Entry 1HGH (X-ray diffraction, 2.70 A resolution); this record covers chains D and F of the 6 polymer chains in the assembly.

Chain D (and F):
Name: Hemagglutinin, chain HA1
From: Influenza A virus
Notes: chain F of this document is another copy of the same molecule, construct and numbering; everything in this record applies to it too
Reference sequence: P03437 (HEMA_IAAIC); residues 1-175 here correspond to UniProt positions 346-520 (UniProt number = residue number + 345)
Chain sequence (175 residues; numbered 1 to 175; the number before each row is that of its first residue):
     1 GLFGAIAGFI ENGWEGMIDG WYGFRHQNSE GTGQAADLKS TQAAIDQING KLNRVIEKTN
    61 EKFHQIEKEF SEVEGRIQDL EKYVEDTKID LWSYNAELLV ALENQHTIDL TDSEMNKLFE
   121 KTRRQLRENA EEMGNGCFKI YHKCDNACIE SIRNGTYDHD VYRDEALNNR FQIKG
Disulfide bonds: C144-C148
Glycans and other covalent adducts: N-acetylglucosamine (NAG) linked to N154
Small-molecule neighbours: MNA (2-O-methyl-5-N-acetyl-alpha-D-neuraminic acid): E69, F70, S71, E72
Curated features (UniProtKB/Swiss-Prot):
  - glycosylation: N154 (N-linked (GlcNAc...) asparagine)

How chain D and chain F interact:
Residue-residue contacts (54; chain D residue first):
  G1(D) - K117(F)
  L2(D) - F3(F)  hydrophobic
  L2(D) - S113(F)  hydrogen bond (backbone-side chain)
  L2(D) - K117(F)
  F3(D) - F3(F)  hydrophobic
  G4(D) - K117(F)
  F9(D) - R124(F)
  R76(D) - F70(F)
  R76(D) - E74(F)  salt bridge
  R76(D) - I77(F)
  R76(D) - E81(F)  salt bridge
  I77(D) - I77(F)  hydrophobic
  D79(D) - Q65(F)
  D79(D) - I66(F)
  L80(D) - I66(F)  hydrophobic
  L80(D) - L80(F)  hydrophobic
  L80(D) - E81(F)
  L80(D) - V84(F)  hydrophobic
  Y83(D) - Q65(F)
  Y83(D) - I66(F)  hydrophobic
  Y83(D) - K68(F)  hydrogen bond
  Y83(D) - V84(F)  hydrophobic
  Y83(D) - E85(F)  hydrogen bond
  Y83(D) - K88(F)  hydrogen bond
  V84(D) - V84(F)  hydrophobic
  D86(D) - K62(F)  salt bridge
  T87(D) - K88(F)
  D90(D) - N60(F)  hydrogen bond
  D90(D) - K62(F)  salt bridge
  L91(D) - L91(F)  hydrophobic
  L91(D) - W92(F)
  L91(D) - N95(F)
  Y94(D) - W92(F)  hydrophobic
  Y94(D) - N95(F)
  Y94(D) - L99(F)
  E97(D) - R54(F)  salt bridge
  F119(D) - R124(F)
  E131(D) - R127(F)  salt bridge
  E131(D) - E128(F)
  E131(D) - R163(F)  salt bridge
  E132(D) - R123(F)  salt bridge
  E132(D) - R124(F)  salt bridge
  E132(D) - R127(F)
  M133(D) - R127(F)
  Y141(D) - R127(F)  hydrogen bond
  R170(D) - E128(F)  salt bridge
  R170(D) - R163(F)  hydrogen bond (backbone-side chain)
  F171(D) - E128(F)
  F171(D) - L167(F)  hydrophobic
  F171(D) - F171(F)  hydrophobic
  K174(D) - D164(F)  salt bridge
  G175(D) - D164(F)  hydrogen bond (backbone-side chain)
  G175(D) - N168(F)  hydrogen bond (backbone-side chain)
  G175(D) - Q172(F)
Interface residues without a listed pair, chain D (32 interface residues in all): L98, A101, L102, Q105, G134, I173
Interface residues without a listed pair, chain F (38 interface residues in all): L2, H64, Q78, L102, H106, D109, L110

Overview:
Chain D and chain F form an interface of 32 and 38 residues respectively, with 9 hydrogen bonds and 11 salt
bridges. Polar pairs include R76(D)-E74(F), R76(D)-E81(F) and D86(D)-K62(F). Bound to chain D: compound MNA.
N-acetylglucosamine is covalently linked to N154(D).
Chain D and chain F are both Hemagglutinin, chain HA1 (Influenza A virus); the structure, Binding of influenza
virus hemagglutinin to analogs of its cell-surface receptor, sialic acid: analysis by proton ..., was
determined by X-ray diffraction, deposited together with 1HGD, 1HGE, 1HGF, 1HGG, 1HGI and 1HGJ.
